PDB entry 4QWS | X-ray diffraction, 3.00 A resolution | chains H and I of the 28 polymer chains in the assembly

[Chain H]
Protein: Proteasome subunit beta type-2
Organism: Saccharomyces cerevisiae
Notes: EC 3.4.25.1
UniProt: P25043 (PSB2_YEAST); residues 1-232 here correspond to UniProt positions 30-261 (UniProt number = residue number + 29)
Chain sequence (232 residues; each row starts with the number of its first residue):
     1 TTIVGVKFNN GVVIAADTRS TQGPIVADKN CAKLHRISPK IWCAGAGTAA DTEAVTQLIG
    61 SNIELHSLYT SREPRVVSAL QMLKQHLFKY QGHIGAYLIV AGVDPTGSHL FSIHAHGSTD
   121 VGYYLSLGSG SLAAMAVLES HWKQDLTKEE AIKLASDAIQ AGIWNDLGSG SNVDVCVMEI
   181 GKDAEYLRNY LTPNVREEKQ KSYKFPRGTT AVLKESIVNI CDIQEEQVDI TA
Disordered / not traced: 223-232
Covalent attachments: CARFILZOMIB, bound form (3BV) linked to Thr1
Residues lining bound ligands:
  - CARFILZOMIB, bound form (3BV; N-{(2S)-2-[(morpholin-4-ylacetyl)amino]-4-phenylbutanoyl}-L-leucyl-N-[(2R,3S,4S)-1,3-dihydroxy-2,6-dimethylheptan-4-yl]-L-phenylalaninamide), molecule 1: Arg19, Ser20, Thr21, Gln22, Ala27, Lys33, Gly45, Ala46, Gly47, Thr48, Ala49, Thr52, Ser129, Gly168
  - CARFILZOMIB, bound form (3BV), molecule 2: His114, His116, Ser118, Asp120
Swiss-Prot annotation at these positions:
  - active site: Thr1 (Nucleophile)

[Chain I]
Protein: Proteasome subunit beta type-3
Organism: Saccharomyces cerevisiae
Notes: EC 3.4.25.1
UniProt: P25451 (PSB3_YEAST); residues 0-204 here correspond to UniProt positions 1-205 (UniProt number = residue number + 1)
Chain sequence (205 residues; row label = number of the first residue in the row; numbering starts at 0):
     0 MSDPSSINGG IVVAMTGKDC VAIACDLRLG SQSLGVSNKF EKIFHYGHVF LGITGLATDV
    60 TTLNEMFRYK TNLYKLKEER AIEPETFTQL VSSSLYERRF GPYFVGPVVA GINSKSGKPF
   120 IAGFDLIGCI DEAKDFIVSG TASDQLFGMC ESLYEPNLEP EDLFETISQA LLNAADRDAL
   180 SGWGAVVYII KKDEVVKRYL KMRQD
Disordered / not traced: 0
Ion coordination: Mg2+ site 1: Ala174, Asp177, Ser180; Mg2+ site 2: Asp204 (shared with 3 residues of chain Y)
Residues lining bound ligands: CARFILZOMIB, bound form (3BV; N-{(2S)-2-[(morpholin-4-ylacetyl)amino]-4-phenylbutanoyl}-L-leucyl-N-[(2R,3S,4S)-1,3-dihydroxy-2,6-dimethylheptan-4-yl]-L-phenylalaninamide): Ser4, Arg98, Asp124, Leu125, Ile126, Cys128
Swiss-Prot annotation at these positions:
  - modified residue: Ser30 (Phosphoserine)
  - cross-link: Lys69 (Glycyl lysine isopeptide (Lys-Gly) (interchain with G-Cter in ubiquitin))

[Chain H / chain I interface]
Residue-residue contacts - 56 pairs, chain H then chain I:
  Ile25(H) - Asp143(I)
  Ile25(H) - Phe146(I)  hydrophobic
  Val26(H) - Phe146(I)
  Ala27(H) - Asp130(I)
  Asp28(H) - Asp130(I)
  Asp28(H) - Glu131(I)
  Lys29(H) - Glu150(I)  salt bridge
  Ala49(H) - Cys128(I)  hydrophobic
  Ala50(H) - Tyr95(I)
  Ala50(H) - Ile126(I)  hydrophobic
  Ala50(H) - Cys128(I)
  Asp51(H) - Tyr95(I)  hydrogen bond
  Asp51(H) - Arg98(I)  salt bridge
  Ala54(H) - Tyr95(I)
  Tyr90(H) - Phe99(I)  hydrophobic
  His93(H) - Arg98(I)  hydrogen bond (backbone-side chain)
  His93(H) - Phe99(I)
  Ile94(H) - Phe99(I)  hydrophobic
  Arg196(H) - Glu150(I)  salt bridge
  Lys199(H) - Ser151(I)
  Lys199(H) - Tyr153(I)  hydrogen bond (side chain-backbone)
  Ser202(H) - Glu154(I)  hydrogen bond
  Tyr203(H) - Ser151(I)
  Tyr203(H) - Leu152(I)  hydrophobic
  Lys204(H) - Glu154(I)
  Lys204(H) - Asp161(I)
  Phe205(H) - Gln168(I)
  Arg207(H) - Glu160(I)
  Arg207(H) - Asp161(I)  salt bridge
  Gly208(H) - Glu164(I)  hydrogen bond (backbone-side chain)
  Thr209(H) - Glu164(I)
  Thr210(H) - Glu164(I)  hydrogen bond
  Thr210(H) - Ser167(I)
  Thr210(H) - Gln168(I)  hydrogen bond
  Thr210(H) - Leu199(I)
  Ala211(H) - Leu199(I)
  Ala211(H) - Lys200(I)  hydrogen bond (backbone-backbone)
  Val212(H) - Phe163(I)  hydrophobic
  Val212(H) - Tyr198(I)
  Leu213(H) - Tyr198(I)  hydrogen bond (backbone-backbone)
  Leu213(H) - Leu199(I)
  Leu213(H) - Lys200(I)
  Lys214(H) - Lys196(I)
  Lys214(H) - Arg197(I)
  Lys214(H) - Tyr198(I)  hydrogen bond (backbone-backbone)
  Glu215(H) - Lys196(I)
  Glu215(H) - Arg197(I)  salt bridge
  Ser216(H) - Val195(I)
  Ser216(H) - Lys196(I)  hydrogen bond (backbone-backbone)
  Ile217(H) - Val194(I)
  Val218(H) - Val194(I)  hydrogen bond (backbone-backbone)
  Val218(H) - Lys196(I)
  Asn219(H) - His44(I)
  Ile220(H) - Gly46(I)
  Ile220(H) - Val194(I)  hydrophobic
  Asp222(H) - Lys74(I)  salt bridge
Interface residues without a listed pair, chain H (35 interface residues in all): Thr48, Pro206
Interface residues without a listed pair, chain I (36 interface residues in all): Phe49, Asp124, Glu158, Thr165, Leu171, Tyr187

[Summary]
35 residues of chain H and 36 residues of chain I are in contact; the contacts include 12 hydrogen bonds and 6
salt bridges. Polar pairs include Lys29(H)-Glu150(I), Asp51(H)-Arg98(I) and Arg196(H)-Glu150(I). Bound to
chain H: CARFILZOMIB, bound form. Ligands of chain I: CARFILZOMIB, bound form.
Here chain H is Proteasome subunit beta type-2 and chain I is Proteasome subunit beta type-3, both from
Saccharomyces cerevisiae. Entry 4QWS (yCP beta5-C63F mutant in complex with carfilzomib) was determined by
X-ray diffraction, deposited together with 4QUX, 4QUY, 4QV0, 4QV1, 4QV3, 4QV4 and 42 further entries.
